Entry 2AHR (X-ray diffraction, 2.15 A resolution); this record covers chains A and D of the 5 polymer chains in the assembly.

== Chain A (and D) ==
Protein: putative pyrroline carboxylate reductase
From: Streptococcus pyogenes
Notes: EC 1.5.1.2; chain D of this document is another copy of the same molecule, construct and numbering; everything in this record applies to it too
Reference sequence: Q9A1S9 (Q9A1S9_STRP1); numbering as in UniProt (aligned over 1-256)
Amino-acid sequence (259 residues; each row starts with the number of its first residue; numbers below 1 keep their minus sign (Ser-2 is residue -2)):
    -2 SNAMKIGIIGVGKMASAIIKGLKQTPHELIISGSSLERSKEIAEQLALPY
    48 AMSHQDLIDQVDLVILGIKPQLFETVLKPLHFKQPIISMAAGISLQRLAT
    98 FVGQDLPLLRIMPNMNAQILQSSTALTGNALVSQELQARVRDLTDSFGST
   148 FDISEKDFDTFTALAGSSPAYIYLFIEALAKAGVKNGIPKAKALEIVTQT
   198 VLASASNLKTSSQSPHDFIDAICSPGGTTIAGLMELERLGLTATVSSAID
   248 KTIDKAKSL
Not modelled in the structure: -2 to -1 (chain D: -2)
Differences from the reference sequence: cloning artifact (-2 to 0); modified residue (1, 11, 49, 86, 109, 112, 231)
Modified residues: Mse1, Mse11, Mse49, Mse86, Mse109, Mse112, Mse231 (selenomethionine; parent Met)
Metal / ion sites: Na+: Gly89, Leu256
Small-molecule neighbours:
  - NADP (NAP; NADP nicotinamide-adenine-dinucleotide phosphate), molecule 1: Ile6, Gly7, Val8, Gly9, Lys10, Mse11, Ala12, Ser29, Gly30, Ser31, Arg35, His51, Gly64, Ile65, Lys66, Pro67, Leu69, Val73, Mse86, Ala87, Ala88, Mse109, Pro110, Asn111, Mse112, Gly163
  - NADP (NAP), molecule 2: Ala218, Ile219, Ser221, Pro222
What the authors report for this chain:
  - contacts within the chain: Glu174-Lys187 (salt bridge), Lys189-Glu192 (salt bridge), Glu232-Arg235 (salt bridge)
  - self-association interface (contacts with another copy of this molecule); pairs are residue here / residue on that copy: Lys182-Asp247 (salt bridge), His213-His213 (pi stacking), Ala175, Val181, Ile227, Leu230
  - binding site for NADP: Gly7 to Ala12, Ser31, Arg35, His51, Gly64, Lys66, Mse86, Mse109, Mse112, Gly163, Ser221
  - specificity-determining residues: Arg35 (proposed by the authors, not directly observed)

== Chain A / chain D interface ==
Contacting residue pairs (201):
  Lys10(A) - Ala218(D)
  Lys66(A) - Pro222(D)
  Gln68(A) - Gly223(D)
  Ala88(A) - Thr225(D)
  Asn111(A) - Thr197(D)
  Mse112(A) - Asn204(D)
  Mse112(A) - Ala218(D)
  Mse112(A) - Ile219(D)  hydrophobic
  Asn113(A) - Thr197(D)
  Asn113(A) - Ala200(D)
  Asn113(A) - Ser201(D)  hydrogen bond
  Asn113(A) - Asn204(D)
  Gln115(A) - Asn204(D)
  Gln115(A) - Phe215(D)
  Ile116(A) - Ala200(D)
  Ile116(A) - Ser203(D)
  Ile116(A) - Asn204(D)
  Gln118(A) - Ala200(D)
  Ser119(A) - Gln196(D)
  Ser120(A) - Gln196(D)  hydrogen bond
  Ser120(A) - Thr197(D)  hydrogen bond
  Ser146(A) - Gln196(D)
  Phe148(A) - Glu192(D)
  Phe148(A) - Ile193(D)  hydrophobic
  Phe148(A) - Gln196(D)
  Thr157(A) - Asn183(D)  hydrogen bond (side chain-backbone)
  Thr157(A) - Ile185(D)
  Phe158(A) - Ile193(D)  hydrophobic
  Thr159(A) - Thr225(D)
  Leu161(A) - Leu176(D)
  Leu161(A) - Gly180(D)
  Leu161(A) - Val194(D)  hydrophobic
  Ala162(A) - Ile193(D)  hydrophobic
  Ala162(A) - Thr197(D)
  Ser164(A) - Thr225(D)  hydrogen bond
  Ser164(A) - Thr226(D)  hydrogen bond
  Ser165(A) - Thr197(D)
  Pro166(A) - Thr197(D)
  Pro166(A) - Ser201(D)
  Pro166(A) - Ile219(D)  hydrophobic
  Ala167(A) - Ile216(D)
  Ala167(A) - Ile219(D)  hydrophobic
  Ala167(A) - Thr226(D)
  Tyr168(A) - Phe172(D)
  Tyr168(A) - Thr225(D)
  Tyr168(A) - Thr226(D)  hydrogen bond (side chain-backbone)
  Tyr168(A) - Gly229(D)
  Tyr168(A) - Leu230(D)
  Tyr168(A) - Leu233(D)  hydrophobic
  Ile169(A) - Phe172(D)  hydrophobic
  Ile169(A) - Thr197(D)
  Ile169(A) - Val198(D)  hydrophobic
  Ile169(A) - Ser201(D)
  Tyr170(A) - Ser201(D)  hydrogen bond (side chain-backbone)
  Tyr170(A) - Asn204(D)
  Tyr170(A) - Leu205(D)  hydrophobic
  Tyr170(A) - Pro212(D)
  Tyr170(A) - Phe215(D)  hydrophobic
  Tyr170(A) - Ile216(D)  hydrophobic
  Tyr170(A) - Ile219(D)  hydrophobic
  Leu171(A) - Ile216(D)
  Leu171(A) - Leu233(D)  hydrophobic
  Leu171(A) - Glu234(D)
  Leu171(A) - Leu238(D)  hydrophobic
  Leu171(A) - Thr239(D)
  Phe172(A) - Tyr168(D)
  Phe172(A) - Ile169(D)  hydrophobic
  Phe172(A) - Phe172(D)  hydrophobic
  Phe172(A) - Val242(D)  hydrophobic
  Glu174(A) - Pro212(D)
  Glu174(A) - His213(D)
  Ala175(A) - Thr239(D)
  Ala175(A) - Val242(D)  hydrophobic
  Leu176(A) - Leu161(D)
  Leu176(A) - Val242(D)  hydrophobic
  Leu176(A) - Ile246(D)  hydrophobic
  Ala179(A) - Ile246(D)  hydrophobic
  Gly180(A) - Leu161(D)
  Lys182(A) - Asp247(D)  salt bridge
  Asn183(A) - Thr157(D)  hydrogen bond (backbone-side chain)
  Asn183(A) - Asp247(D)  hydrogen bond
  Asn183(A) - Ile250(D)
  Ile185(A) - Thr157(D)
  Ala190(A) - Leu161(D)  hydrophobic
  Leu191(A) - Pro212(D)  hydrophobic
  Glu192(A) - Phe148(D)
  Ile193(A) - Phe148(D)  hydrophobic
  Ile193(A) - Phe158(D)  hydrophobic
  Ile193(A) - Ala162(D)  hydrophobic
  Val194(A) - Leu161(D)
  Thr195(A) - Ala202(D)
  Thr195(A) - Leu205(D)
  Gln196(A) - Ser119(D)
  Gln196(A) - Ser120(D)  hydrogen bond
  Gln196(A) - Ser146(D)
  Gln196(A) - Phe148(D)
  Thr197(A) - Asn111(D)
  Thr197(A) - Asn113(D)
  Thr197(A) - Ser120(D)  hydrogen bond
  Thr197(A) - Ala162(D)
  Thr197(A) - Ser165(D)
  Thr197(A) - Pro166(D)
  Thr197(A) - Ile169(D)
  Val198(A) - Ile169(D)  hydrophobic
  Val198(A) - Val198(D)  hydrophobic
  Val198(A) - Ala202(D)  hydrophobic
  Leu199(A) - Leu199(D)
  Leu199(A) - Ala202(D)
  Leu199(A) - Ser203(D)
  Leu199(A) - Lys206(D)
  Ala200(A) - Asn113(D)
  Ala200(A) - Ile116(D)
  Ala200(A) - Gln118(D)
  Ser201(A) - Asn113(D)  hydrogen bond
  Ser201(A) - Pro166(D)
  Ser201(A) - Tyr170(D)  hydrogen bond (backbone-side chain)
  Ala202(A) - Thr195(D)
  Ala202(A) - Val198(D)  hydrophobic
  Ser203(A) - Ile116(D)
  Ser203(A) - Leu199(D)
  Asn204(A) - Mse112(D)
  Asn204(A) - Asn113(D)
  Asn204(A) - Gln115(D)  hydrogen bond
  Asn204(A) - Ile116(D)
  Asn204(A) - Tyr170(D)
  Leu205(A) - Tyr170(D)  hydrophobic
  Leu205(A) - Thr195(D)
  Lys206(A) - Leu199(D)
  Pro212(A) - Tyr170(D)
  Pro212(A) - Glu174(D)
  Pro212(A) - Leu191(D)  hydrophobic
  His213(A) - Glu174(D)
  His213(A) - Lys178(D)
  Phe215(A) - Gln115(D)
  Phe215(A) - Tyr170(D)  hydrophobic
  Ile216(A) - Ala167(D)
  Ile216(A) - Leu171(D)
  Ala218(A) - Lys10(D)
  Ala218(A) - Mse112(D)
  Ile219(A) - Mse112(D)  hydrophobic
  Ile219(A) - Pro166(D)  hydrophobic
  Ile219(A) - Ala167(D)
  Ile219(A) - Tyr170(D)  hydrophobic
  Pro222(A) - Lys66(D)
  Gly223(A) - Gln68(D)  hydrogen bond (backbone-side chain)
  Gly223(A) - Lys252(D)  hydrogen bond (backbone-side chain)
  Gly224(A) - Lys252(D)
  Thr225(A) - Ala88(D)
  Thr225(A) - Thr159(D)
  Thr225(A) - Ser164(D)  hydrogen bond
  Thr225(A) - Tyr168(D)
  Thr225(A) - Thr249(D)
  Thr225(A) - Lys252(D)
  Thr225(A) - Ala253(D)
  Thr226(A) - Ser164(D)  hydrogen bond
  Thr226(A) - Ala167(D)
  Thr226(A) - Tyr168(D)  hydrogen bond (backbone-side chain)
  Ala228(A) - Lys252(D)
  Gly229(A) - Tyr168(D)
  Gly229(A) - Ala245(D)
  Gly229(A) - Thr249(D)
  Leu230(A) - Tyr168(D)
  Glu232(A) - Ser244(D)  hydrogen bond
  Glu232(A) - Ala245(D)
  Glu232(A) - Lys248(D)
  Leu233(A) - Tyr168(D)  hydrophobic
  Leu233(A) - Leu171(D)  hydrophobic
  Leu233(A) - Thr241(D)
  Leu233(A) - Ala245(D)  hydrophobic
  Leu236(A) - Thr241(D)
  Leu236(A) - Ser244(D)
  Leu238(A) - Leu171(D)  hydrophobic
  Leu238(A) - Phe172(D)
  Leu238(A) - Leu238(D)  hydrophobic
  Thr239(A) - Leu171(D)
  Thr239(A) - Ala175(D)
  Thr241(A) - Leu233(D)
  Thr241(A) - Leu236(D)
  Val242(A) - Phe172(D)  hydrophobic
  Val242(A) - Ala175(D)  hydrophobic
  Val242(A) - Leu176(D)  hydrophobic
  Ser244(A) - Glu232(D)  hydrogen bond
  Ser244(A) - Leu236(D)
  Ala245(A) - Gly229(D)
  Ala245(A) - Glu232(D)
  Ala245(A) - Leu233(D)  hydrophobic
  Ile246(A) - Leu176(D)  hydrophobic
  Ile246(A) - Ala179(D)  hydrophobic
  Asp247(A) - Lys182(D)  salt bridge
  Asp247(A) - Asn183(D)  hydrogen bond
  Lys248(A) - Glu232(D)
  Thr249(A) - Thr225(D)
  Thr249(A) - Gly229(D)
  Ile250(A) - Asn183(D)
  Lys252(A) - Gly223(D)
  Lys252(A) - Gly224(D)
  Lys252(A) - Thr225(D)
  Lys252(A) - Ala228(D)
  Ala253(A) - Thr225(D)
  Leu256(A) - Gly223(D)
  Leu256(A) - Thr225(D)
Also at the interface, not in a pair above, chain A (93 interface residues in all): Asp154, Gly163, Ile173, Gly184, Lys189, Thr207, Glu234, Arg235, Ser243
Also at the interface, not in a pair above, chain D (95 interface residues in all): Asp154, Gly163, Ile173, Gly184, Lys189, Ala190, Thr207, Ser221, Arg235, Ser243, Leu256

== In short ==
93 residues of chain A and 95 residues of chain D are in contact, with 23 hydrogen bonds and 2 salt bridges.
Among the polar pairs are Lys182(A)-Asp247(D), Asn113(A)-Ser201(D) and Ser120(A)-Gln196(D). Ligands of chain
A: NADP. From the paper: a binding site for NADP at Gly7(A), Ser31(A) and Arg35(A) among others; the
specificity determinant Arg35(A).
Chain A and chain D are both putative pyrroline carboxylate reductase (Streptococcus pyogenes); the structure,
Crystal Structures of 1-Pyrroline-5-Carboxylate Reductase from Human Pathogen Streptococcus pyogenes, was
determined by X-ray diffraction (same publication as 2AMF and 2AG8).
